PDB entry 8D3M | electron microscopy, 3.41 A resolution | chains A and B of the 9 polymer chains in the assembly

== Chain A (and B) ==
Molecule: CRISPR-associated endonuclease Cas1
Source organism: Alkalihalobacillus halodurans C-125
Notes: EC 3.1.-.-; chain B of this document is another copy of the same molecule, construct and numbering; everything in this record applies to it too
Reference sequence: Q9KFX9 (Q9KFX9_ALKHC); residue numbers follow UniProt; this construct covers 1-343
Amino-acid sequence (343 residues; numbered 1 to 343; the number before each row is that of its first residue):
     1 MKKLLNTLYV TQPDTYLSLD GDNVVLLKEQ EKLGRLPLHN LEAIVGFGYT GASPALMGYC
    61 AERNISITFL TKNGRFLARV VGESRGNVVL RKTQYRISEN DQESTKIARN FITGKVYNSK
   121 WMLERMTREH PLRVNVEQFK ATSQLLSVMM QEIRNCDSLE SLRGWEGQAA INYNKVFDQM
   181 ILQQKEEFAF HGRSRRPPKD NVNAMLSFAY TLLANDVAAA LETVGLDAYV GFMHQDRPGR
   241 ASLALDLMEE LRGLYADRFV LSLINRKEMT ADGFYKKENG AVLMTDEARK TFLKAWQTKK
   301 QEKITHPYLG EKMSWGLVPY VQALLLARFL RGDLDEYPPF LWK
What the authors report for this chain:
  - catalytic residues: Glu166 (proposed by the authors, not directly observed)

== How chain A and chain B interact ==
Contacting residue pairs (39; chain A residue first):
  Gly51(A) with Ala52(B); Pro54(B)
  Gly58(A) with Leu77(B)
  Ala61(A) with Leu77(B); Ala78(B), hydrophobic
  Phe69(A) with Met57(B), hydrophobic
  Leu77(A) with Pro54(B); Gly58(B)
  Ala78(A) with Met57(B), hydrophobic; Gly58(B)
  Arg79(A) with Val80(B); Val81(B), hydrogen bond (backbone-backbone)
  Val80(A) with Arg79(B)
  Val81(A) with Ala78(B); Arg79(B), hydrogen bond (backbone-backbone); Val81(B), hydrophobic
  Gly82(A) with Leu77(B); Tyr229(B)
  Glu83(A) with Phe76(B); Tyr229(B); Gly239(B); Arg240(B), salt bridge
  Ser84(A) with Tyr229(B); Gly239(B)
  Arg85(A) with Asp227(B), salt bridge; Tyr229(B)
  Val88(A) with Gly239(B)
  Arg91(A) with Tyr95(B)
  Lys92(A) with Tyr95(B); Glu99(B)
  Tyr95(A) with Arg91(B), hydrogen bond; Lys92(B); Tyr95(B), hydrophobic
  Glu222(A) with Glu83(B); Ser84(B)
  Asp227(A) with Arg91(B), salt bridge
  Tyr229(A) with Gly86(B); Val88(B), hydrophobic
  Asp236(A) with Lys92(B), salt bridge
Also at the interface, not in a pair above, chain A (31 interface residues in all): Gly48, Tyr49, Thr50, Pro54, Ala55, Met57, Phe76, Val230, Pro238, Gly239
Also at the interface, not in a pair above, chain B (32 interface residues in all): Tyr49, Thr50, Gly51, Ala55, Ala61, Glu62, Gly82, Val230, Asp236, Pro238

== Summary ==
31 residues of chain A face 32 of chain B across their interface, with 3 hydrogen bonds and 4 salt bridges.
Polar pairs include Glu83(A)-Arg240(B), Arg85(A)-Asp227(B) and Asp227(A)-Arg91(B). The paper reports the
catalytic residue Glu166(A).
Chain A and chain B are both CRISPR-associated endonuclease Cas1 (Alkalihalobacillus halodurans C-125); the
structure, Type I-C Cas4-Cas1-Cas2 complex bound to a PAM/Processed prespacer, was determined by electron
microscopy, deposited together with 8D3L, 8D3P and 8D3Q.
